3D5X - chain A; structure by X-ray diffraction, 2.80 A resolution.

[Chain A]
Molecule: Polo-like kinase 1
Organism: Danio rerio
Notes: EC 2.7.11.21; fragment: catalytic domain
UniProt: Q4KMI8 (Q4KMI8_DANRE); numbering as in UniProt (aligned over 17-312)
Chain sequence (301 residues; each row starts with the number of its first residue):
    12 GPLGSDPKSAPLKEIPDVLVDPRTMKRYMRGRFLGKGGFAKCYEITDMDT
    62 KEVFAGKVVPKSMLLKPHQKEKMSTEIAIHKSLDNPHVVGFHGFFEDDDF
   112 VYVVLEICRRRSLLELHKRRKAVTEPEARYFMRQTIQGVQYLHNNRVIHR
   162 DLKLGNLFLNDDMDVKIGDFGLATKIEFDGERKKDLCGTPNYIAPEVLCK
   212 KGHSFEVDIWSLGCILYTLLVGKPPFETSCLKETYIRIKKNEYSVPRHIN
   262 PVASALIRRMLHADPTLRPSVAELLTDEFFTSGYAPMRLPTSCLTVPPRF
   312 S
Unresolved in the structure: 12-23, 197-203, 310-312
Construct notes: expression tag (12-16); engineered mutation Asp196 (Thr in Q4KMI8)
Ligand contacts: wortmannin (KWT; (1s,6br,9as,11r,11br)-9a,11b-dimethyl-1-[(methyloxy)methyl]-3,6,9-trioxo-1,6,6b,7,8,9,9a,10,11,11b-decahydro-3H-furo[4, 3,2-de]indeno[4,5-h][2]benzopyran-11-yl acetate): Leu45, Gly46, Lys47, Gly48, Ala51, Cys53, Ala66, Lys68, Val100, Leu116, Glu117, Ile118, Cys119, Arg122, Gly166, Asn167, Phe169, Asp180

[Overview]
Bound to chain A: wortmannin.
Chain A is Polo-like kinase 1 (Danio rerio); the structure, Crystal structure of an activated (Thr->Asp)
Polo-like kinase 1 (Plk1) catalytic domain in complex with wortmannin, was determined by X-ray diffraction,
deposited together with 3D5U, 3D5V and 3D5W.
